Entry 1M6C (X-ray diffraction, 1.90 A resolution); this record covers chain A.

== Chain A ==
Name: Protein (myoglobin)
Organism: Sus scrofa
Reference sequence: P02189 (MYG_PIG); residues 1-153 here correspond to UniProt positions 2-154 (UniProt number = residue number + 1)
Sequence (153 residues; numbered 1 to 153; the number before each row is that of its first residue):
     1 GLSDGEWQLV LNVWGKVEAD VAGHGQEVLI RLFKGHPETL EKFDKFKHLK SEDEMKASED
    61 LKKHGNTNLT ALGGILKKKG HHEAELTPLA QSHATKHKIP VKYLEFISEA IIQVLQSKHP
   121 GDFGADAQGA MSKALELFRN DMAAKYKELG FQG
Sequence notes: engineered mutation Asn68 (Val in P02189)
Ion coordination: heme Fe: His93 (together with carbon monoxide)
Ligand contacts: carbon monoxide / heme: Leu29, Leu32, Thr39, Lys42, Phe43, Lys45, His64, Thr67, Asn68, Ala71, Leu72, Leu89, Ser92, His93, His97, Ile99, Tyr103, Leu104, Ile107, Ile111, Phe138
Curated features (UniProtKB/Swiss-Prot):
  - binding site (nitrite): His64
  - binding site (O2): His64
  - binding site (heme b): His93
  - modified residue: Ser3 (Phosphoserine), Thr67 (Phosphothreonine)

== Overview ==
Ligands of chain A: carbon monoxide / heme. UniProt lists nitrite-binding residue His64, O2-binding residue
His64 and heme b-binding residue His93.
Chain A is Protein (myoglobin) (Sus scrofa); the structure, V68N myoglobin with co, was determined by X-ray
diffraction (same publication as 1MDN, 1M6M, 1MNO, 1MWC and 1MWD).
